PDB entry 7MKD | electron microscopy, 3.20 A resolution | chains J and L of the 9 polymer chains in the assembly

== Chain J ==
Protein: DNA-directed RNA polymerase subunit beta'
From: Escherichia coli
Notes: EC 2.7.7.6
UniProt: A0A4S1NBU2 (A0A4S1NBU2_ECOLX); residue numbers follow UniProt; this construct covers 1-1407
Chain sequence (1407 residues; row label = number of the first residue in the row):
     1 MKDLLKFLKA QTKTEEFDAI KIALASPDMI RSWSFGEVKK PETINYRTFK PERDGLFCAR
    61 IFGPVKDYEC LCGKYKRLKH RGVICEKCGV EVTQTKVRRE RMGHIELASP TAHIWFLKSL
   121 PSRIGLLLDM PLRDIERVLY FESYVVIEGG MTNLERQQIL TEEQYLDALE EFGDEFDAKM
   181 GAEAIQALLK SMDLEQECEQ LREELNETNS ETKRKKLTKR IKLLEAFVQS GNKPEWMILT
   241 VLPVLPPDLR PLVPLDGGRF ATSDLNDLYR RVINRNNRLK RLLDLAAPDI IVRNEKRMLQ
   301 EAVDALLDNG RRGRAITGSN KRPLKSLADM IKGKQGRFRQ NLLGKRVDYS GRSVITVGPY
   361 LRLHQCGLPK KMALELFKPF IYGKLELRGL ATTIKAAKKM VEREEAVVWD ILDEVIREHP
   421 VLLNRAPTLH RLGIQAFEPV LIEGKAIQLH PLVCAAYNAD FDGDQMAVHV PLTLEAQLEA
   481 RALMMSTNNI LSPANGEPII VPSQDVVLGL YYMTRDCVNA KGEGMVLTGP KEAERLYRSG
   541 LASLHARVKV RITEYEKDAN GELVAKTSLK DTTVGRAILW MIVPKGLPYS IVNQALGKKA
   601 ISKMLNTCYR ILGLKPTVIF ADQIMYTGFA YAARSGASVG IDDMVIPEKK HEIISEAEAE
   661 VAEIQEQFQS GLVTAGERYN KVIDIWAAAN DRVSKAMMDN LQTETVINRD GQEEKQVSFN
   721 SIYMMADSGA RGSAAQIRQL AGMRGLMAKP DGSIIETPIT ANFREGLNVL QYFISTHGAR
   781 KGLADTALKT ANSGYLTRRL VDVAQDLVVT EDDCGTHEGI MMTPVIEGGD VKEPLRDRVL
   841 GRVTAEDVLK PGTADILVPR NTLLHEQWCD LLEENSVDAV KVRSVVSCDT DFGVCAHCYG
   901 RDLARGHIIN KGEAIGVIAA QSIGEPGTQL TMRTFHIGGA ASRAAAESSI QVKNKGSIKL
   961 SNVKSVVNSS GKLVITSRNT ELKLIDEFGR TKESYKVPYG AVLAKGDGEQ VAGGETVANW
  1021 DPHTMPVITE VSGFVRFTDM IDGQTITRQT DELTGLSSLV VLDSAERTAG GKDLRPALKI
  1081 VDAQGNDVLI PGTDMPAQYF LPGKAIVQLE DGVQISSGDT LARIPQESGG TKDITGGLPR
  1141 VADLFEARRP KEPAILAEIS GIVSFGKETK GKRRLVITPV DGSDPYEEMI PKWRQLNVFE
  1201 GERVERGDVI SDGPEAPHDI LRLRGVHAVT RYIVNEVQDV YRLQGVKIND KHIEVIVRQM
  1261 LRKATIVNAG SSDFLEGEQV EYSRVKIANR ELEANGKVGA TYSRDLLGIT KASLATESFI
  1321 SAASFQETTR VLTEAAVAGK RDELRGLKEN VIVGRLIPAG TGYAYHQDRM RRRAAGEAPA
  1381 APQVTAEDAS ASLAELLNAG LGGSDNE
Unresolved in the structure: 1-15, 932-947, 1127-1134, 1376-1407
Sequence notes: conflict Val1384 (Met in A0A4S1NBU2)
Ion coordination: Zn2+ site 1: Cys70, Cys72, Cys85; Mg2+: Asp460, Asp462, Asp464; Zn2+ site 2: Cys814, Cys888, Cys895, Cys898
Small-molecule neighbours: chapso (1N7): Leu255, Asp256, Arg259

== Chain L ==
Protein: RNA polymerase sigma factor RpoD
From: Escherichia coli
UniProt: Q0P6L9 (Q0P6L9_ECOLX); residue numbers follow UniProt; this construct covers 1-613
Chain sequence (613 residues; numbered 1 to 613; the number before each row is that of its first residue):
     1 MEQNPQSQLK LLVTRGKEQG YLTYAEVNDH LPEDIVDSDQ IEDIIQMIND MGIQVMEEAP
    61 DADDLMLAEN TADEDAAEAA AQVLSSVESE IGRTTDPVRM YMREMGTVEL LTREGEIDIA
   121 KRIEDGINQV QCSVAEYPEA ITYLLEQYDR VEAEEARLSD LITGFVDPNA EEDLAPTATH
   181 VGSELSQEDL DDDEDEDEED GDDDSADDDN SIDPELAREK FAELRAQYVV TRDTIKAKGR
   241 SHATAQEEIL KLSEVFKQFR LVPKQFDYLV NSMRVMMDRV RTQERLIMKL CVEQCKMPKK
   301 NFITLFTGNE TSDTWFNAAI AMNKPWSEKL HDVSEEVHRA LQKLQQIEEE TGLTIEQVKD
   361 INRRMSIGEA KARRAKKEMV EANLRLVISI AKKYTNRGLQ FLDLIQEGNI GLMKAVDKFE
   421 YRRGYKFSTY ATWWIRQAIT RSIADQARTI RIPVHMIETI NKLNRISRQM LQEMGREPTP
   481 EELAERMLMP EDKIRKVLKI AKEPISMETP IGDDEDSHLG DFIEDTTLEL PLDSATTESL
   541 RAATHDVLAG LTAREAKVLR MRFGIDMNTD YTLEEVGKQF DVTRERIRQI EAKALRKLRH
   601 PSRSEVLRSF LDD
Unresolved in the structure: 1-84, 169-213, 221, 237-243, 612-613
Small-molecule neighbours: chapso (1N7): Ile511, Leu519, Phe522
From the paper describing this entry:
  - conformationally variable residues (order/disorder transition): Ser85 to Ser89

== Interface between chain J and chain L ==
Pairs across the interface - 82 pairs, chain J then chain L:
  Glu42(J) - Arg451(L)  salt bridge
  Thr43(J) - Thr449(L)  hydrogen bond (side chain-backbone)
  Ile44(J) - Ile450(L)  hydrophobic
  Tyr46(J) - Ile450(L)  hydrophobic
  Tyr46(J) - Arg451(L)
  Tyr46(J) - Pro453(L)
  Tyr46(J) - Ile500(L)  hydrophobic
  Arg77(J) - Asp570(L)  salt bridge
  Lys79(J) - Asn568(L)
  Lys79(J) - Thr569(L)
  Arg137(J) - Ile91(L)  hydrogen bond (side chain-backbone)
  Arg137(J) - Gly92(L)
  Tyr140(J) - Met100(L)  hydrophobic
  Glu142(J) - Ile91(L)
  Glu142(J) - Gly92(L)
  Glu142(J) - Met100(L)
  Glu142(J) - Arg103(L)  salt bridge
  Ser143(J) - Ile91(L)
  Pro251(J) - Met507(L)  hydrophobic
  Val253(J) - Met507(L)  hydrophobic
  Val253(J) - Ile523(L)  hydrophobic
  Leu255(J) - Ile523(L)  hydrophobic
  Gly258(J) - Ala501(L)
  Phe260(J) - Ile450(L)  hydrophobic
  Phe260(J) - Pro504(L)
  Phe260(J) - Ile505(L)  hydrogen bond (backbone-backbone)
  Ala261(J) - Ile505(L)
  Ala261(J) - Met507(L)
  Thr262(J) - Pro504(L)
  Thr262(J) - Ile505(L)  hydrogen bond (backbone-backbone)
  Thr262(J) - Ser506(L)
  Thr262(J) - Met507(L)  hydrogen bond (backbone-backbone)
  Ser263(J) - Glu508(L)
  Asp264(J) - Ser506(L)  hydrogen bond
  Asp264(J) - Glu508(L)
  Arg270(J) - Gln446(L)
  Arg270(J) - Thr449(L)
  Asn274(J) - Gln446(L)
  Arg275(J) - Gln400(L)
  Arg275(J) - Asp403(L)  salt bridge
  Arg278(J) - Asp403(L)  salt bridge
  Arg278(J) - Gln406(L)
  Arg278(J) - Glu407(L)  salt bridge
  Arg278(J) - Ile410(L)
  Arg278(J) - Gln446(L)
  Arg281(J) - Ile410(L)
  Leu282(J) - Gln406(L)
  Leu282(J) - Ile410(L)  hydrophobic
  Leu285(J) - Met413(L)  hydrophobic
  Ala287(J) - Met413(L)  hydrophobic
  Pro288(J) - Lys377(L)
  Ile290(J) - Tyr101(L)  hydrophobic
  Ile290(J) - Glu104(L)
  Ile290(J) - Glu381(L)
  Ile291(J) - Gln406(L)
  Ile291(J) - Asn409(L)
  Ile291(J) - Met413(L)  hydrophobic
  Asn294(J) - Pro97(L)
  Asn294(J) - Tyr101(L)
  Asn294(J) - Leu402(L)
  Asn294(J) - Gln406(L)  hydrogen bond
  Glu295(J) - Gln406(L)
  Arg297(J) - Pro97(L)
  Arg297(J) - Met100(L)
  Arg297(J) - Glu104(L)  salt bridge
  Met298(J) - Leu402(L)  hydrophobic
  Met298(J) - Asp403(L)
  Met298(J) - Gln406(L)
  Glu301(J) - Pro97(L)
  Ile316(J) - Gln400(L)
  Arg322(J) - Pro510(L)
  Lys325(J) - Glu508(L)  salt bridge
  Lys325(J) - His518(L)
  Gln335(J) - Asp516(L)
  Thr392(J) - Ser609(L)
  Thr393(J) - Ser609(L)
  Thr393(J) - Phe610(L)
  Ile394(J) - Leu532(L)  hydrophobic
  Ile394(J) - Thr536(L)
  Lys395(J) - Asp533(L)  salt bridge
  Lys395(J) - Thr536(L)
  Lys398(J) - Leu532(L)
Also at the interface, not in a pair above, chain J (57 interface residues in all): Asn45, Phe141, Thr161, Leu252, Arg271, Ala286, Arg293, Gly313, Arg314, Thr317, Ser319, Asn320, Tyr382
Also at the interface, not in a pair above, chain L (56 interface residues in all): Thr95, Asp96, Arg373, Val380, Ala447, Arg448, Ile452, His455, Met456, Glu503, Thr509, Glu515, Leu519, Ala535, Ser539

== In short ==
Chain J and chain L form an interface of 57 and 56 residues respectively; the contacts include 7 hydrogen
bonds and 9 salt bridges. Polar pairs include Glu42(J)-Arg451(L), Arg77(J)-Asp570(L) and Glu142(J)-Arg103(L).
Chapso is bound between chain J and chain L. From the paper: conformational variability at Ser85(L).
Chain J is DNA-directed RNA polymerase subunit beta' and chain L is RNA polymerase sigma factor RpoD, both
from Escherichia coli; the structure, Cryo-EM structure of Escherichia coli RNA polymerase bound to lambda PR
promoter DNA (class 1), was determined by electron microscopy, deposited together with 7MKE, 7MKI and 7MKJ.
